6IRG - chains C and D of the 4 polymer chains in the assembly; structure by electron microscopy, 5.50 A resolution (low resolution: residue-level contacts below are approximate; hydrogen-bond / salt-bridge calls are withheld).

# Chain C
Protein: Glutamate receptor ionotropic, NMDA 1
Organism: Homo sapiens
Reference sequence: Q05586 (NMDZ1_HUMAN); residue numbers follow UniProt; this construct covers 1-847
Amino-acid sequence (847 residues; numbered 1 to 847; the number before each row is that of its first residue):
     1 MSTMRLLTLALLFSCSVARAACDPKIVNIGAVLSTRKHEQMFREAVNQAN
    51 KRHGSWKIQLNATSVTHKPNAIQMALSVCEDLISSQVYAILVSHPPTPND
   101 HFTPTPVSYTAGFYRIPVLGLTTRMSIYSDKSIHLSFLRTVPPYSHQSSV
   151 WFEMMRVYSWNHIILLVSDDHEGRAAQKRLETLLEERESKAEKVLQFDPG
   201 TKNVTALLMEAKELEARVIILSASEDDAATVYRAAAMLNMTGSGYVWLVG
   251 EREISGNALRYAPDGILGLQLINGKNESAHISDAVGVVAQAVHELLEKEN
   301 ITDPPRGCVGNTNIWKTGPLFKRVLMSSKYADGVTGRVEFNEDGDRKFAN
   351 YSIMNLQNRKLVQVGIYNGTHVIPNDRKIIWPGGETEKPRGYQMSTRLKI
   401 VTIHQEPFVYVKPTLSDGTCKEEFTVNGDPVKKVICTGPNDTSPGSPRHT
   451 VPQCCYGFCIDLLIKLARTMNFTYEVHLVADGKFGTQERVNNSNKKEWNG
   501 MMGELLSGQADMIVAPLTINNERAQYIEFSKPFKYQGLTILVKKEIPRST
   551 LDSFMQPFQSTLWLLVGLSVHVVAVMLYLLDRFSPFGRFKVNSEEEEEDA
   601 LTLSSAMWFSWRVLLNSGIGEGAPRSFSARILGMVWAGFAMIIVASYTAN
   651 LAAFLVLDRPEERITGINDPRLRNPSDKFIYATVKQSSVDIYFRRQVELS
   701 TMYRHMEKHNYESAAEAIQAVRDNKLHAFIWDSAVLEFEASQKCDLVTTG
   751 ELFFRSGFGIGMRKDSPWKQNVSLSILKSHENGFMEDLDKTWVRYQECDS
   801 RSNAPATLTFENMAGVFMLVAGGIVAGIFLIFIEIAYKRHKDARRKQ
Unresolved in the structure: 1-24, 549-552, 585-600, 623-625, 659-662, 803-808, 845-847
Disulfides: Cys79-Cys308, Cys420-Cys454, Cys436-Cys455
Sequence notes: engineered mutation Arg612 (Gly in Q05586)
UniProt features mapped onto this chain:
  - region: Leu603 to Pro624 (Pore-forming)
  - binding site (glycine): Pro516, Thr518, Arg523, Ser688, Asp732
  - glycosylation (N-linked (GlcNAc...) asparagine): Asn61, Asn203, Asn239, Asn276, Asn300, Asn350, Asn368, Asn440, Asn471, Asn491, Asn674, Asn771

# Chain D
Protein: Glutamate receptor ionotropic, NMDA 2A
Organism: Homo sapiens
Reference sequence: Q12879 (NMDE1_HUMAN); the construct has insertions or renumbered stretches relative to UniProt, so the offset changes along the chain: 1-538 = UniProt 1-538; 540-582 = UniProt 539-581; 598-841 = UniProt 598-841
Amino-acid sequence (841 residues; row label = number of the first residue in the row; note: 16 numbers in that range are skipped by the numbering (no residue carries them; nothing is unmodelled there); a row labelled like 582A-582P holds insertion residues (582A, then the next letters in order)):
     1 MGRVGYWTLLVLPALLVWRGPAPSAAAEKGPPALNIAVMLGHSHDVTERE
    51 LRTLWGPEQAAGLPLDVNVVALLMNRTDPKSLITHVCDLMSGARIHGLVF
   101 GDDTDQEAVAQMLDFISSHTFVPILGIHGGASMIMADKDPTSTFFQFGAS
   151 IQQQATVMLKIMQDYDWHVFSLVTTIFPGYREFISFVKTTVDNSFVGWDM
   201 QNVITLDTSFEDAKTQVQLKKIHSSVILLYCSKDEAVLILSEARSLGLTG
   251 YDFFWIVPSLVSGNTELIPKEFPSGLISVSYDDWDYSLEARVRDGIGILT
   301 TAASSMLEKFSYIPEAKASCYGQMERPEVPMHTLHPFMVNVTWDGKDLSF
   351 TEEGYQVHPRLVVIVLNKDREWEKVGKWENHTLSLRHAVWPRYKSFSDCE
   401 PDDNHLSIVTLEEAPFVIVEDIDPLTETCVRNTVPCRKFVKINNSTNEGM
   451 NVKKCCKGFCIDILKKLSRTVKFTYDLYLVTNGKHGKKVNNVWNGMIGEV
   501 VYQRAVMAVGSLTINEERSEVVDFSVPFVETGISVMVS
   540 RSNGTVSPSAFLEPFSASVWVMMFVMLLIVSAIAVFVFEYFSP
582A-582P VGYNRNLAKGKAPHGP
   598 SFTIGKAIWLLWGLVFNNSVPVQNPKGTTSKIMVSVWAFFAVIFLASYTA
   648 NLAAFMIQRRFVDQVTGLSDKKFQRPHDYSPPFRFGTVPNGSTERNIRNN
   698 YPYMHQYMTKFNQKGVEDALVSLKTGKLDAFIYDAAVLNYKAGRDEGCKL
   748 VTIGSGYIFATTGYGIALQKGSPWKRQIDLALLQFVGDGEMEELETLWLT
   798 GICHNEKNEVMSSQLDIDNMAGVFYMLAAAMALSLITFIWEHLF
Unresolved in the structure: 1-33, 399, 540-555, 582A-582P, 614-624, 656, 759-765, 810-813
Disulfides: Cys87-Cys320, Cys436-Cys456
Sequence notes: engineered mutation Arg656 (Glu in Q12879), Arg657 (Glu in Q12879)
UniProt features mapped onto this chain:
  - region: Phe599 to Gln620 (Pore-forming)
  - binding site (Zn(2+)): His44, His128, Glu266, Asp282
  - binding site (L-glutamate): Ser511, Thr513, Arg518, Ser689, Thr690, Asp731
  - site: Asn614 (Functional determinant of NMDA receptors)
  - glycosylation (N-linked (GlcNAc...) asparagine): Asn75, Asn340, Asn380, Asn443, Asn444, Asn542, Asn687

# How chain C and chain D interact
Residue-residue contacts - 95 pairs, chain C then chain D:
  Asn70(C) - Tyr321(D)
  Asn70(C) - Gly322(D)
  Asn70(C) - Gln323(D)
  Ala71(C) - His119(D)
  Ala71(C) - Gln323(D)
  Ile72(C) - His119(D)
  Ile72(C) - Cys320(D)
  Ile72(C) - Gly322(D)
  Ile72(C) - Gln323(D)
  Gln73(C) - Cys320(D)
  Gln73(C) - Tyr321(D)
  Leu76(C) - Tyr321(D)
  Cys79(C) - Pro79(D)
  Cys79(C) - Lys80(D)
  Glu80(C) - Lys80(D)
  Thr105(C) - Phe115(D)
  Pro106(C) - Phe115(D)
  Tyr109(C) - Met112(D)
  Tyr109(C) - Phe115(D)
  Thr110(C) - Met112(D)
  Phe113(C) - Pro79(D)
  Phe113(C) - Leu82(D)
  Phe113(C) - Met112(D)
  Tyr114(C) - Thr77(D)
  Tyr114(C) - Asp78(D)
  Lys131(C) - Pro178(D)
  Ser132(C) - Pro178(D)
  Ser132(C) - Gly179(D)
  Ile133(C) - Gln111(D)
  Leu135(C) - Pro178(D)
  Cys308(C) - Asp78(D)
  Cys308(C) - Pro79(D)
  Cys308(C) - Lys80(D)
  Val309(C) - Arg76(D)
  Val309(C) - Asp78(D)
  Val309(C) - Lys80(D)
  Gly310(C) - Asp78(D)
  Asn311(C) - Thr77(D)
  Asn311(C) - Asp78(D)
  Thr312(C) - Asn75(D)
  Thr312(C) - Arg76(D)
  Thr312(C) - Thr77(D)
  Thr312(C) - Gln106(D)
  Asn313(C) - Gln106(D)
  Ile314(C) - Gln106(D)
  Arg323(C) - Thr208(D)
  Arg323(C) - Ser209(D)
  Arg489(C) - Asn193(D)
  Arg489(C) - Ser194(D)
  Arg489(C) - Phe195(D)
  Asn494(C) - Asn193(D)
  Lys496(C) - Asp192(D)
  Lys496(C) - Asn193(D)
  Lys496(C) - Ser194(D)
  Lys496(C) - Phe195(D)
  Pro557(C) - Ile814(D)
  Phe558(C) - Ile814(D)
  Gln559(C) - Ile814(D)
  Gln559(C) - Asn816(D)
  Leu562(C) - Ile814(D)
  Leu562(C) - Asp815(D)
  Leu562(C) - Asn816(D)
  Met576(C) - Met828(D)
  Leu580(C) - Phe835(D)
  Phe583(C) - Phe835(D)
  Ile619(C) - Gly610(D)
  Ile619(C) - Phe613(D)
  Glu621(C) - Lys603(D)
  Glu621(C) - Leu607(D)
  Phe627(C) - Trp606(D)
  Ser628(C) - Thr834(D)
  Ser628(C) - Phe835(D)
  Arg630(C) - Trp606(D)
  Ile631(C) - Trp606(D)
  Leu632(C) - Ala827(D)
  Leu632(C) - Leu830(D)
  Met634(C) - Trp606(D)
  Met634(C) - Trp609(D)
  Met634(C) - Gly610(D)
  Trp636(C) - Leu824(D)
  Gly638(C) - Phe613(D)
  Phe639(C) - Val820(D)
  Phe639(C) - Met823(D)
  Met641(C) - Phe613(D)
  Met641(C) - Leu642(D)
  Ala645(C) - Thr646(D)
  Ala653(C) - Ile654(D)
  Phe654(C) - Ser809(D)
  Phe654(C) - Ile814(D)
  Leu657(C) - Ile654(D)
  Lys678(C) - Glu743(D)
  Val697(C) - Arg431(D)
  Ser700(C) - Arg431(D)
  Tyr703(C) - Arg431(D)
  Arg704(C) - Asp423(D)
Other interface residues (no listed pair), chain C (61 interface residues in all): Gly112, Arg115, Gln487, Ala637, Asn650
Other interface residues (no listed pair), chain D (58 interface residues in all): Ser81, Ala108, Met135, Asp137, Phe177, Glu182, Phe210, Ser319, Ile601, Ser831

# Overview
The interface between chain C and chain D involves 61 residues on one side and 58 on the other. From UniProt:
5 glycine-binding residues on chain C; 4 Zn2+-binding residues and 6 L-glutamate-binding residues on chain D.
Here chain C is Glutamate receptor ionotropic, NMDA 1 and chain D is Glutamate receptor ionotropic, NMDA 2A,
both from Homo sapiens. Entry 6IRG (Structure of the human GluN1/GluN2A NMDA receptor in the
glutamate/glycine-bound state at pH 6.3, Class II) was determined by electron microscopy together with 6IRA,
6IRF and 6IRH from the same study.
